PDB entry 6BTE | X-ray diffraction, 2.20 A resolution | chains A and T of the 4 polymer chains in the assembly

Chain A:
Molecule: DNA polymerase beta
Organism: Homo sapiens
Notes: EC 2.7.7.7, 4.2.99.-
UniProtKB: P06746 (DPOLB_HUMAN); residues 1-335 here = UniProt positions 1-335
Chain sequence (335 residues; row label = number of the first residue in the row):
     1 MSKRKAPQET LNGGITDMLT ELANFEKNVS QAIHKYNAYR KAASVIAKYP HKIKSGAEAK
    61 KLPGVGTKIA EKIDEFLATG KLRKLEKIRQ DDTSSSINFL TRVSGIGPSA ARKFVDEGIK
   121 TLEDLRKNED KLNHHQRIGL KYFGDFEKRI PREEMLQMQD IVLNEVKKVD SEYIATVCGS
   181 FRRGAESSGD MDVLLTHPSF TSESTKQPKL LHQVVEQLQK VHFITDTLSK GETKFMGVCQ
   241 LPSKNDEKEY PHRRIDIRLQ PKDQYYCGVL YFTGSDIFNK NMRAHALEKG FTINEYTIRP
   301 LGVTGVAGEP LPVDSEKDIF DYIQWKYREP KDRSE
Unresolved in the structure: 1-9, 302-303
Differences from the reference sequence: engineered mutation Gln-260 (Ile in P06746)
Metal / ion sites: Na+ site 1: Lys-60, Leu-62, Val-65 (shared with 1 residue of chain D); Na+ site 2: Thr-101, Val-103, Ile-106 (shared with 1 residue of chain P)
Swiss-Prot annotation at these positions:
  - region: Arg-183 to Asp-192 (DNA-binding)
  - active site: Lys-72 (Nucleophile)
  - binding site (K(+)): Lys-60, Leu-62, Val-65, Thr-101, Val-103, Ile-106
  - binding site (Na(+)): Lys-60, Leu-62, Val-65, Thr-101, Val-103, Ile-106
  - binding site (dATP): Arg-149, Ser-180, Arg-183, Gly-189, Asp-190
  - binding site (dCTP): Arg-149, Ser-180, Arg-183, Gly-189, Asp-190
  - binding site (dGTP): Arg-149, Ser-180, Arg-183, Gly-189, Asp-190, Asp-192
  - binding site (dTTP): Arg-149, Ser-180, Arg-183, Gly-189, Asp-190
  - binding site (Mg(2+)): Asp-190, Asp-192, Asp-256
  - modified residue: Lys-72 (N6-acetyllysine), Arg-83 (Omega-N-methylarginine), Arg-152 (Omega-N-methylarginine)
  - cross-link (Glycyl lysine isopeptide (Lys-Gly)): Lys-41 (interchain with G-Cter in ubiquitin), Lys-61 (interchain with G-Cter in ubiquitin), Lys-81 (interchain with G-Cter in ubiquitin)
From the paper describing this entry:
  - contacts within the chain: Arg-258/Gln-260 (water-mediated contact), Gln-260/Glu-295 (hydrogen bond), Gln-260/Gln-264 (hydrogen bond)
  - conformationally variable residues (side-chain flip): Asp-192, Leu-194, Arg-258, Gln-264, Tyr-265, Tyr-271, Phe-272, Arg-283, Glu-295
  - mutagenesis - I260Q: increased binding to incorrect dATP
  - mutagenesis - I260Q (35-fold): increased binding to incorrect dCTP
  - mutagenesis - I260Q (21-fold): increased catalytic activity on incorrect dATP opposite a G
  - mutagenesis - I260Q: unchanged binding to correct dCTP
  - mutagenesis - I260Q (3-fold): decreased catalytic activity
  - mutagenesis - I260Q: decreased binding to template G DNA

Chain T:
Molecule: DNA Template Strand
Sequence (16 nucleotides; each row starts with the number of its first residue):
     1 CCGACAGCGC ATCAGC

How chain A and chain T interact:
Pairs across the interface (26):
  His-34(A) / DC5(T)  stacking on the base
  Asn-133(A) / DT12(T)  phosphate contact
  Ser-229(A) / DC10(T)  phosphate contact
  Ser-229(A) / DA11(T)  sugar contact
  Lys-230(A) / DC10(T)  hydrogen bond to the phosphate
  Lys-230(A) / DA11(T)  hydrogen bond to the phosphate
  Gly-231(A) / DC10(T)  phosphate contact
  Glu-232(A) / DC10(T)  hydrogen bond to the phosphate
  Thr-233(A) / DG9(T)  hydrogen bond to the phosphate
  Thr-233(A) / DC10(T)  hydrogen bond to the phosphate
  Lys-234(A) / DG9(T)  hydrogen bond to the base
  Lys-234(A) / DC10(T)  hydrogen bond to the phosphate
  Tyr-271(A) / DG7(T)  hydrogen bond to the base
  Lys-280(A) / DA6(T)  salt bridge to the phosphate
  Arg-283(A) / DA6(T)  hydrogen bond to the base
  Arg-283(A) / DG7(T)  hydrogen bond to the sugar
  Ala-284(A) / DA6(T)  sugar contact
  Leu-287(A) / DA6(T)  phosphate contact
  Leu-287(A) / DG7(T)  phosphate contact
  Thr-292(A) / DG7(T)  hydrogen bond to the phosphate
  Ile-293(A) / DG7(T)  sugar contact
  Asn-294(A) / DG7(T)  phosphate contact
  Asn-294(A) / DC8(T)  hydrogen bond to the phosphate
  Glu-295(A) / DC8(T)  sugar contact
  Tyr-296(A) / DC8(T)  phosphate contact
  Tyr-296(A) / DG9(T)  hydrogen bond to the phosphate
Interface residues without a listed pair, chain A (22 interface residues in all): Asn-37, His-134, Arg-258, Arg-299

Summary:
22 residues of chain A and 8 residues of chain T are in contact, with 13 hydrogen bonds, 1 salt bridge and 1
aromatic stacking contact. Among the polar pairs are Lys-234(A)/DG9(T), Tyr-271(A)/DG7(T) and
Arg-283(A)/DA6(T). From the paper: I260Q of chain A increases binding to incorrect dATP; conformational
variability at Asp-192(A), Leu-194(A) and Arg-258(A) among others.
Here chain A is DNA polymerase beta (Homo sapiens) and chain T is DNA Template Strand. Entry 6BTE (DNA
Polymerase Beta I260Q Binary Complex) was determined by X-ray diffraction together with 6BTF from the same
study.
